8DWU - chains D and I of the 9 polymer chains in the assembly; structure by electron microscopy, 3.40 A resolution.

# Chain D (and I)
Molecule: Speckle-type POZ protein
Source organism: Homo sapiens
Notes: chain I of this document is another copy of the same molecule, construct and numbering; everything in this record applies to it too
UniProtKB: O43791 (SPOP_HUMAN); numbering as in UniProt (aligned over 1-374)
Chain sequence (374 residues; row label = number of the first residue in the row):
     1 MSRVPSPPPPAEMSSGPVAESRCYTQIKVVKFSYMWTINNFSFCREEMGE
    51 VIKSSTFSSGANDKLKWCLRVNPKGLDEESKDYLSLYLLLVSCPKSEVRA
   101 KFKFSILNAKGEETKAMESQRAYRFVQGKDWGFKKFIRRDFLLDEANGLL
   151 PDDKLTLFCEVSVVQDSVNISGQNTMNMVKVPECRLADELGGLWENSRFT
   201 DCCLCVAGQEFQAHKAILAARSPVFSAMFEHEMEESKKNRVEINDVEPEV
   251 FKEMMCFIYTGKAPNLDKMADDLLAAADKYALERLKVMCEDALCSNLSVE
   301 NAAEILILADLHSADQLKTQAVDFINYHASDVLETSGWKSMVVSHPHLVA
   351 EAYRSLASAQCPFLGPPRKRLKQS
Not modelled in the structure: 1-16, 361-374 (chain I: 1-175, 359-374)
Construct notes: engineered mutation Arg-22 (Trp in O43791)
UniProt features mapped onto this chain:
  - region: Tyr-123 to Phe-133 (Important for binding substrate proteins), Leu-186 to Ile-217 (Important for homodimerization)
  - natural variant: Thr-25 (T25A: In NSDVS2), Tyr-83 (Y83C: In NSDVS2), Arg-121 (R121Q: In NSDVS1), Gly-132 (G132V: In NSDVS2), Arg-138 (R138C: In NSDVS2), Asp-144 (D144N: In NSDVS1)
  - mutagenesis: Tyr-87 (Y87A: Strongly reduced affinity for substrate proteins), Tyr-123 (Y123A: Strongly reduced affinity for substrate proteins), Asp-130 (D130A: Strongly reduced affinity for substrate proteins), Trp-131 (W131A: Strongly reduced affinity for substrate proteins), Phe-133 (F133A: Strongly reduced affinity for substrate proteins), Leu-186 (L186D: Strongly reduced homodimerization. Reduces the activity of the cullin-RING-based BCR (BTB-CUL3-RBX1) E3 ubiquitin-protein ligase complex), Leu-190 (L190D: Strongly reduced homodimerization. Reduces the activity of the cullin-RING-based BCR (BTB-CUL3-RBX1) E3 ubiquitin-protein ligase complex), Leu-193 (L193D: Strongly reduced homodimerization. Reduces the activity of the cullin-RING-based BCR (BTB-CUL3-RBX1) E3 ubiquitin-protein ligase complex), Ile-217 (I217K: Strongly reduced homodimerization. Reduces the activity of the cullin-RING-based BCR (BTB-CUL3-RBX1) E3 ubiquitin-protein ligase complex)
From the paper describing this entry:
  - mutagenesis - W22R: decreased catalytic activity
  - mutagenesis - W22R, E78K: increased catalytic activity on BRD3
  - mutagenesis - W22R, E78K: increased stability
  - disease-associated variants - W22R, E78K: increased catalytic activity on BRD3
  - disease-associated variants - W22R, E78K: increased stability
  - disease-associated variants - R45L, R45W, E47K, E78K, S80R, Y327C, Y327F (citing earlier work)
  - mutagenesis - W131G: increased stability (proposed by the authors, not directly observed)
  - disease-associated variants - W131G: decreased stability

# Interface between chain D and chain I
Contacting residue pairs (19):
  Ile-325(D) / Tyr-353(I)
  Asn-326(D) / Tyr-353(I)  hydrogen bond
  Leu-333(D) / Arg-354(I)
  Trp-338(D) / Tyr-353(I)  hydrophobic
  Val-342(D) / Pro-346(I)
  Val-342(D) / Ala-350(I)  hydrophobic
  Pro-346(D) / Val-342(I)
  Val-349(D) / Val-349(I)  hydrophobic
  Ala-350(D) / Val-342(I)  hydrophobic
  Ala-352(D) / Tyr-353(I)
  Tyr-353(D) / Ile-325(I)
  Tyr-353(D) / Asn-326(I)  hydrogen bond
  Tyr-353(D) / Ala-329(I)
  Tyr-353(D) / Ala-352(I)
  Tyr-353(D) / Tyr-353(I)  hydrophobic
  Tyr-353(D) / Leu-356(I)  hydrophobic
  Arg-354(D) / Leu-333(I)
  Leu-356(D) / Tyr-353(I)  hydrophobic
  Leu-356(D) / Leu-356(I)  hydrophobic
Other interface residues (no listed pair), chain D (14 interface residues in all): Ala-329, His-347
Other interface residues (no listed pair), chain I (15 interface residues in all): Trp-338, His-347, Ala-357

# Summary
The interface between chain D and chain I involves 14 residues on one side and 15 on the other; the contacts
include 2 hydrogen bonds. Its one hydrogen-bonded contact is Asn-326(D)/Tyr-353(I). The paper reports that
W22R, E78K and W131G of chain D increase stability; W22R and E78K of chain D increase catalytic activity on
BRD3.
Chain D and chain I are both Speckle-type POZ protein (Homo sapiens); the structure, SPOP W22R Form 1, was
determined by electron microscopy (same publication as 8DWS, 8DWT and 8DWV).
